Entry 3UCT (X-ray diffraction, 1.90 A resolution); this record covers chains A and B.

Chain A (and B):
Molecule: Calmodulin
From: Homo sapiens
Notes: fragment: N-terminal domain residues 2-80; chain B of this document is another copy of the same molecule, construct and numbering; everything in this record applies to it too
UniProt: P62158 (CALM_HUMAN); residues 1-79 here correspond to UniProt positions 2-80 (UniProt number = residue number + 1)
Chain sequence (79 residues; each row starts with the number of its first residue):
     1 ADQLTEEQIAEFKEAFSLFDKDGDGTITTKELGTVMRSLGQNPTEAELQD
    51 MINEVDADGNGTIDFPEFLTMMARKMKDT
Disordered / not traced: 1, 78-79 (chain B: 1-3, 76-79)
Metal / ion sites: Mn2+ site 1: Phe19, Glu31; Mn2+ site 2: Asp20, Asp22, Asp24, Thr26; Mn2+ site 3: Asp22, Asp24; Zn2+ site 1: Glu45 (shared with Asp22(B), Asp24(B) of chain B); Mn2+ site 4: Asp56, Asp58, Asn60, Thr62; Zn2+ site 2: Asp64, Glu67
What the authors report for this chain:
  - Mn2+ coordination: Asp20, Asp22, Asp24, Thr26, Glu31, Asp56, Asp58, Asn60, Thr62
  - Mn2+ coordination through a water molecule: Glu31
  - Zn2+ coordination: Glu7, Glu11, Asp22, Asp24, Glu45, Asp50, Glu54, Asp64, Glu67

How chain A and chain B interact:
Contacting residue pairs (15):
  Thr29(A) - Lys21(B)  hydrogen bond (side chain-backbone)
  Lys30(A) - Asp20(B)  hydrogen bond (side chain-backbone)
  Lys30(A) - Lys21(B)
  Lys30(A) - Asp22(B)
  Lys30(A) - Gly23(B)
  Glu45(A) - Asp22(B)
  Glu45(A) - Asp24(B)
  Glu45(A) - Thr28(B)
  Glu45(A) - Thr62(B)
  Leu48(A) - Asp22(B)
  Gln49(A) - Thr28(B)  hydrogen bond
  Gln49(A) - Lys30(B)
  Gln49(A) - Glu31(B)
  Ile52(A) - Lys21(B)
  Ile52(A) - Asp22(B)

In short:
The interface between chain A and chain B involves 6 residues on one side and 9 on the other; the contacts
include 3 hydrogen bonds. Polar contacts include Thr29(A)-Lys21(B), Lys30(A)-Asp20(B) and Gln49(A)-Thr28(B).
From the paper: Mn2+ coordination by Asp20(A), Asp22(A) and Asp24(A) among others; Zn2+ coordination by
Glu7(A), Glu11(A) and Asp22(A) among others.
Both chains are Calmodulin (Homo sapiens). Entry 3UCT (Structure of Mn2+-bound N-terminal domain of calmodulin
in the presence of Zn2+) was determined by X-ray diffraction (same publication as 3UCW).
